PDB entry 7LZ7 | X-ray diffraction, 2.80 A resolution | chains A and E of the 6 polymer chains in the assembly

== Chain A ==
Protein: Tubulin alpha-1B chain
Source organism: Sus scrofa
Reference sequence: Q2XVP4 (TBA1B_PIG); residues 1-450 here = UniProt positions 1-450
Chain sequence (450 residues; each row starts with the number of its first residue):
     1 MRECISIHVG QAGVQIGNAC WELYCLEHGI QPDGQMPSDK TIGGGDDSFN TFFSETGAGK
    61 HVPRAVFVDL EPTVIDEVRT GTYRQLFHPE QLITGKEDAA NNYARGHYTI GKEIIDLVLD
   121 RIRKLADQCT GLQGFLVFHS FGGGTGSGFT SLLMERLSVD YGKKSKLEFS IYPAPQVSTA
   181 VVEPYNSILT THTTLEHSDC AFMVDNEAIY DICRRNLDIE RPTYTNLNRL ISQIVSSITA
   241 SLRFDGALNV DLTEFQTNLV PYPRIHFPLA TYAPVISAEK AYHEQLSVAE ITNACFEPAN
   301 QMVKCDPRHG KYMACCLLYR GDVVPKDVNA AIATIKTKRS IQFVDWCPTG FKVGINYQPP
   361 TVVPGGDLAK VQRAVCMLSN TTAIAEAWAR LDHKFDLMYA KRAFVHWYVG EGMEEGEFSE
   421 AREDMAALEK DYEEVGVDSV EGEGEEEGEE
Disordered / not traced: 438-450
Ion coordination: Ca2+: D39, T41, G44, E55
Ligand contacts:
  - GTP (guanosine-5'-triphosphate): G10, Q11, A12, Q15, I16, D69, D98, A99, A100, N101, N102, S140, G142, G143, G144, T145, G146, I171, P173, V177, S178, E183, N206, Y224, L227, N228, I231
  - YJ7 (4-(3,6-dimethyl[1,2]oxazolo[5,4-d]pyrimidin-4-yl)-7-methoxy-3,4-dihydroquinoxalin-2(1H)-one): N101, T179, V181
UniProt features mapped onto this chain:
  - motif: M1 to C4 (MREC motif)
  - active site: E254
  - binding site (GTP): G10, Q11, A12, Q15, E71, A99, S140, G143, G144, T145, G146, T179, E183, N206, Y224, N228, L252
  - binding site (Mg(2+)): E71
  - modified residue: K40 (N6,N6,N6-trimethyllysine), S48 (Phosphoserine), S232 (Phosphoserine), Y282 (3'-nitrotyrosine), R339 (Omega-N-methylarginine), S439 (Phosphoserine), E443 (5-glutamyl polyglutamate), E445 (5-glutamyl polyglutamate)
  - cross-link (Glycyl lysine isopeptide (Lys-Gly)): K326 (interchain with G-Cter in ubiquitin), K370 (interchain with G-Cter in ubiquitin)

== Chain E ==
Protein: Stathmin-4
Source organism: Rattus norvegicus
Reference sequence: P63043 (STMN4_RAT); residues 5-145 here correspond to UniProt positions 49-189 (UniProt number = residue number + 44)
Chain sequence (143 residues; each row starts with the number of its first residue):
     3 MADMEVIELN KCTSGQSFEV ILKPPSFDGV PEFNASLPRR RDPSLEEIQK KLEAAEERRK
    63 YQEAELLKHL AEKREHEREV IQKAIEENNN FIKMAKEKLA QKMESNKENR EAHLAAMLER
   123 LQEKDKHAEE VRKNKELKEE ASR
Disordered / not traced: 3-5, 29-43, 142-145
Differences from the reference sequence: initiating methionine (3); expression tag (4)
UniProt features mapped onto this chain:
  - modified residue: S46 (Phosphoserine)

== Chain A / chain E interface ==
Pairs across the interface (59; chain A residue first):
  H107(A) with L54(E)
  Y108(A) with L54(E), hydrophobic; A57(E), hydrophobic; R61(E)
  T109(A) with R61(E), hydrogen bond
  K112(A) with E55(E); E58(E), salt bridge
  L152(A) with L54(E), hydrophobic
  E155(A) with I50(E)
  R156(A) with L47(E); Q51(E)
  V159(A) with P45(E); L47(E)
  H197(A) with P45(E)
  D245(A) with C14(E); S16(E)
  A247(A) with N12(E); S19(E)
  P325(A) with Q18(E); F20(E), hydrophobic
  N329(A) with M6(E); V8(E); F20(E); V22(E)
  I332(A) with M6(E), hydrophobic
  A333(A) with M6(E), hydrophobic
  K336(A) with L24(E)
  D345(A) with P27(E); S28(E), hydrogen bond (backbone-backbone)
  W346(A) with P27(E)
  C347(A) with P27(E)
  P348(A) with K25(E); P27(E)
  T349(A) with I23(E); L24(E), hydrogen bond (backbone-backbone); K25(E), hydrogen bond (backbone-backbone)
  G350(A) with V22(E)
  F351(A) with E21(E); V22(E), hydrogen bond (backbone-backbone)
  K352(A) with F20(E); E21(E)
  V353(A) with S19(E); F20(E), hydrogen bond (backbone-backbone)
  G354(A) with Q18(E)
  I355(A) with G17(E); Q18(E), hydrogen bond (backbone-backbone)
  N356(A) with S16(E)
  Y357(A) with T15(E); S16(E), hydrogen bond (backbone-backbone); G17(E); Q18(E), hydrogen bond
  V409(A) with Q64(E)
  G410(A) with R61(E); Q64(E)
  E411(A) with R61(E), hydrogen bond (backbone-side chain)
  G412(A) with A57(E); R60(E), hydrogen bond (backbone-side chain); R61(E)
  E414(A) with R60(E), salt bridge
Other interface residues (no listed pair), chain A (37 interface residues in all): G246, L248, V328
Other interface residues (no listed pair), chain E (32 interface residues in all): P26, D44, S46, K53

== In short ==
The interface between chain A and chain E involves 37 residues on one side and 32 on the other, with 11
hydrogen bonds and 2 salt bridges. Among the polar pairs are K112(A)-E58(E), E414(A)-R60(E) and
T109(A)-R61(E). Chain A binds GTP and compound YJ7.
Chain A is Tubulin alpha-1B chain (Sus scrofa) and chain E is Stathmin-4 (Rattus norvegicus); the structure,
Tubulin-RB3_SLD-TTL in complex with compound 5k, was determined by X-ray diffraction, deposited together with
6X1C, 6X1E, 6X1F and 7LZ8.
